3ESX - chain A; structure by X-ray diffraction, 2.31 A resolution.

Chain A:
Protein: Flavodoxin
Source organism: Anabaena sp
Reference sequence: P0A3E0 (FLAV_ANASO); residues 1-169 here correspond to UniProt positions 2-170 (UniProt number = residue number + 1)
Chain sequence (169 residues; each row starts with the number of its first residue):
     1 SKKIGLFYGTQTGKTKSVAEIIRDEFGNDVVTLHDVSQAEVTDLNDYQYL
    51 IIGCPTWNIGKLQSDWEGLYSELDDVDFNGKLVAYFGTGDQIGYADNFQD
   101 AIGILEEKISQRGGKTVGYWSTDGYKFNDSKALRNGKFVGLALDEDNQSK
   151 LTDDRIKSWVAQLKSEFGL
Not modelled in the structure: 1
Differences from the reference sequence: engineered mutation Lys16 (Glu17 in P0A3E0), Lys61 (Glu62 in P0A3E0), Lys126 (Asp127 in P0A3E0), Lys150 (Asp151 in P0A3E0)
Residues lining bound ligands: FMN (flavin mononucleotide): Gly9, Thr10, Gln11, Thr12, Gly13, Lys14, Thr15, Pro55, Thr56, Trp57, Asn58, Ile59, Gly60, Thr88, Gly89, Asp90, Tyr94, Asn97, Phe98, Gln99, Asp146

In short:
Ligands of chain A: flavin mononucleotide.
Chain A is Flavodoxin (Anabaena sp); the structure, E16KE61KD126KD150K Flavodoxin from Anabaena, was
determined by X-ray diffraction together with 3ESY and 3ESZ from the same study.
